7O3T - chains v and V of the 32 polymer chains in the assembly; structure by electron microscopy, 3.10 A resolution.

== Chain v ==
Name: TrwF protein
Organism: Escherichia coli
UniProtKB: O50336 (O50336_ECOLX); residue numbers follow UniProt; this construct covers 1-266
Sequence (266 residues; each row starts with the number of its first residue):
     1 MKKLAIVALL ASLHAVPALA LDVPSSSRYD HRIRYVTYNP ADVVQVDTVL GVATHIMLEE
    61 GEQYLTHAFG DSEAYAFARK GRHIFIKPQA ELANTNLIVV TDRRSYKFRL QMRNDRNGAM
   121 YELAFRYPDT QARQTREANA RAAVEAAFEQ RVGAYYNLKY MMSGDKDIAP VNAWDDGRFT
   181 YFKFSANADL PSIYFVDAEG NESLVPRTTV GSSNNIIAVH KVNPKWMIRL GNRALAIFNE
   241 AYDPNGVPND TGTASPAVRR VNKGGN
Unresolved in the structure: 1-20, 136-266
Construct notes: conflict Asp71 (Ile in O50336), Ser72 (Pro in O50336), Glu73 (Lys in O50336), Ala74 (Pro in O50336), Tyr75 (Met in O50336), Ala76 (Pro in O50336), Phe77 (Leu in O50336), Ala78 (Pro in O50336), Arg79 (Gly in O50336), Lys80 (Arg in O50336), Gly81 (Ala in O50336), Arg82 (Gly in O50336), His83 (Ile in O50336), Ile84 (Phe in O50336), Phe85 (Leu in O50336), Ile86 (Ser in O50336), Lys87 (Ser in O50336), Pro88 (Arg in O50336), Gln89 (Thr in O50336)

== Chain V ==
Name: TrwE protein
Organism: Escherichia coli
UniProtKB: O50337 (O50337_ECOLX); residues 1-395 here = UniProt positions 1-395
Sequence (395 residues; row label = number of the first residue in the row):
     1 MFGRKKGDVI DAGAELERAE QERIEGEYGA SELASERRPH TPGARTLLMV LLCVIAVVLV
    61 TLSYKAYKVR GVVEDDDAQP QQVVRQVIPG YTPRPIRPEP ENVPEPPQPT TSVPAIQPAP
   121 VTQPVRPQPT GPREKTPYEL ARERMLRSGL TAGSGGGEDL PRPQGGDVPA GGLMGGGGGG
   181 GELAEKLQPM RLSGSSAGRL GNRDMLITQG TQLDCVLETR LVTTQPGMTT CHLTRDVYST
   241 SGRVVLLDRG SKVVGFYQGG LRQGQARIFV QWSRIETPSG VVINLDSPGT GPLGEAGLGG
   301 WIDRHFWERF GGAIMISLIG DLGDWASRQG SRQGDNSIQF SNTANGVESA AAEALRNSIN
   361 IPPTLYKNQG ERVNILVARD LDFSDVYSLE SIPTK
Unresolved in the structure: 1-134, 154-395
Construct notes: conflict Asp335 (Asn in O50337)

== Chain v / chain V interface ==
Contacting residue pairs (16):
  Leu50(v) - Arg142(V)
  Leu50(v) - Met145(V)  hydrophobic
  Leu50(v) - Leu146(V)  hydrophobic
  Gly51(v) - Met145(V)
  Ala53(v) - Leu150(V)  hydrophobic
  Ala76(v) - Leu150(V)
  Ala78(v) - Leu150(V)  hydrophobic
  Phe85(v) - Leu150(V)
  Lys87(v) - Met145(V)  hydrogen bond (side chain-backbone)
  Lys87(v) - Ser148(V)
  Lys87(v) - Leu150(V)
  Gln89(v) - Leu146(V)
  Gln89(v) - Ser148(V)
  Gln89(v) - Gly149(V)
  Glu91(v) - Arg142(V)  salt bridge
  Arg116(v) - Met145(V)
Also at the interface, not in a pair above, chain v (14 interface residues in all): Phe77, Ile86, Pro88, Ala90
Also at the interface, not in a pair above, chain V (7 interface residues in all): Arg147

== Overview ==
The interface between chain v and chain V involves 14 residues on one side and 7 on the other; the contacts
include 1 hydrogen bond and 1 salt bridge. Polar pairs include Glu91(v)-Arg142(V) and Lys87(v)-Met145(V).
Chain v is TrwF protein and chain V is TrwE protein, both from Escherichia coli; the structure, I-layer
structure (TrwF/VirB9NTD, TrwE/VirB10NTD) of the outer membrane core complex from the fully-assembled R388
type IV ..., was determined by electron microscopy, deposited together with 7O3J, 7O3V, 7O41 and 7OIU.
